Entry 8CVO (electron microscopy, 2.95 A resolution); this record covers chains G and M of the 9 polymer chains in the assembly.

# Chain G
Molecule: 30S ribosomal protein S3
Organism: Cutibacterium acnes
Reference sequence: A0A2B7I5Y3 (A0A2B7I5Y3_CUTAC); residue numbers follow UniProt; this construct covers 1-269
Sequence (269 residues; row label = number of the first residue in the row):
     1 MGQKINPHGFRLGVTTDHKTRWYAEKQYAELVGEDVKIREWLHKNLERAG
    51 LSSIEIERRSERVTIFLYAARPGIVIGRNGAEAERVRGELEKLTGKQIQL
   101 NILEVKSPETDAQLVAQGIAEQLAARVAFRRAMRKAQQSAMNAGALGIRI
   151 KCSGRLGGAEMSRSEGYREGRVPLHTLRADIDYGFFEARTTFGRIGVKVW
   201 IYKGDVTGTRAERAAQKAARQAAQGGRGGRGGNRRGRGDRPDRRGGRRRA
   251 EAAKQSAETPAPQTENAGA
Not modelled in the structure: 1, 216-269

# Chain M
Molecule: 30S ribosomal protein S10
Organism: Cutibacterium acnes
Reference sequence: A0A085B5E4 (A0A085B5E4_CUTAC); residues 1-103 here = UniProt positions 1-103
Sequence (103 residues; numbered 1 to 103; the number before each row is that of its first residue):
     1 MAGQKIRIRLRAYDHEVIDSSARKIVDTVTRTGAKVAGPVPLPTEKNVFC
    51 VIRSPHKYKDSREHFEMRTHKRLIDILEPTPKTVDSLMRLDLPAGVDIEI
   101 KLP
Not modelled in the structure: 1-4, 103

# How chain G and chain M interact
Contacting residue pairs - 15 pairs, chain G then chain M:
  Arg21(G) - Ala94(M)
  Trp22(G) - Tyr13(M)
  Trp22(G) - Ala94(M)
  Tyr23(G) - Arg11(M)
  Tyr23(G) - Tyr13(M)
  Tyr23(G) - Thr69(M)
  Tyr23(G) - Gly95(M)
  Tyr23(G) - Asp97(M)
  Ala24(G) - Tyr13(M)
  Tyr28(G) - Tyr13(M)
  Glu57(G) - Ala94(M)
  Arg58(G) - Ala94(M)
  Arg59(G) - Asp91(M)  salt bridge
  Arg59(G) - Leu92(M)  hydrogen bond (side chain-backbone)
  Arg59(G) - Ala94(M)
Other interface residues (no listed pair), chain G (9 interface residues in all): Ile5
Other interface residues (no listed pair), chain M (11 interface residues in all): Ala12, Glu63, Met67

# In short
Chain G and chain M form an interface of 9 and 11 residues respectively; the contacts include 1 hydrogen bond
and 1 salt bridge. Among the polar pairs are Arg59(G)-Asp91(M) and Arg59(G)-Leu92(M).
Chain G is 30S ribosomal protein S3 and chain M is 30S ribosomal protein S10, both from Cutibacterium acnes;
the structure, Cutibacterium acnes 30S ribosomal subunit with Sarecycline bound, head domain only in the local
refined map, was determined by electron microscopy, deposited together with 8CWO.
